Entry 7DZN (X-ray diffraction, 2.63 A resolution); this record covers chains A and D of the 5 polymer chains in the assembly.

# Chain A
Name: MHC class I antigen
Organism: Homo sapiens
UniProtKB: V6E0U6 (V6E0U6_HUMAN); residues 3-279 here correspond to UniProt positions 25-301 (UniProt number = residue number + 22)
Chain sequence (279 residues; each row starts with the number of its first residue):
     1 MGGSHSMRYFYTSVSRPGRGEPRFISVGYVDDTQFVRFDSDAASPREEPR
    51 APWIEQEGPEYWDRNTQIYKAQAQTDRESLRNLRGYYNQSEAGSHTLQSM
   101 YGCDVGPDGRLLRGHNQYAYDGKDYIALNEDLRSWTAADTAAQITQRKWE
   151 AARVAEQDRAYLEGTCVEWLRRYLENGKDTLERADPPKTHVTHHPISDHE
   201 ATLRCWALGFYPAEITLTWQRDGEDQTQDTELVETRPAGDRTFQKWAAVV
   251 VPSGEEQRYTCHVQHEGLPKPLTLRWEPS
Disordered / not traced: 1-2
Cystine bridges: Cys103-Cys166, Cys205-Cys261
Sequence notes: expression tag (1-2)
From the paper describing this entry:
  - binding site for Gag-Pol polyprotein: Tyr86, Thr145, Lys148, Trp149

# Chain D
Name: beta chain T18A TCR
Organism: Homo sapiens
Chain sequence (244 residues; each row starts with the number of its first residue; numbering starts at 0):
     0 MGDAGVIQSPRHEVTEMGQEVTLRCKPISGHNSLFWYRQTMMRGLELLIY
    50 FNNNVPIDDSGMPEDRFSAKMPNASFSTLKIQPSEPRDSAVYFCASSLGI
   100 DAIYFGEGSWLTVVEDLKNVFPPEVAVFEPSEAEISHTQKATLVCLATGF
   150 YPDHVELSWWVNGKEVHSGVCTDPQPLKEQPALNDSRYALSSRLRVSATF
   200 WQNPRNHFRCQVQFYGLSENDEWTQDRAKPVTQIVSAEAWGRAD
Disordered / not traced: 0-2
Cystine bridges: Cys24-Cys93, Cys144-Cys209

# How chain A and chain D interact
Pairs across the interface (13):
  Ala71(A) - Ile56(D)  hydrophobic
  Gln74(A) - Val54(D)
  Thr75(A) - Val54(D)
  Glu78(A) - Asn52(D)
  Glu78(A) - Asn53(D)  hydrogen bond
  Glu78(A) - Val54(D)
  Ala151(A) - Leu97(D)
  Ala152(A) - Gly98(D)
  Ala152(A) - Ile99(D)
  Arg153(A) - Ile99(D)
  Arg153(A) - Asp100(D)  salt bridge
  Glu156(A) - Ile99(D)
  Gln157(A) - Ile99(D)
Also at the interface, not in a pair above, chain D (9 interface residues in all): Pro55
The authors on this interface:
  - specific contacts: Arg153(A)-Asp100(D), Ile56(D)-Ala71(A), Leu97(D)-Ala151(A), Gly98(D)-Ala152(A)

# Summary
The chain A/chain D interface involves 9 residues from each chain, with 1 hydrogen bond and 1 salt bridge.
Polar pairs include Arg153(A)-Asp100(D) and Glu78(A)-Asn53(D). The authors report contacts between Arg153(A)
and Asp100(D), Ile56(D) and Ala71(A) and Leu97(D) and Ala151(A) among others. The paper reports a binding site
for Gag-Pol polyprotein at Tyr86(A), Thr145(A) and Lys148(A) among others.
Here chain A is MHC class I antigen and chain D is beta chain T18A TCR, both from Homo sapiens. Entry 7DZN
(Crystal Structure of the cross-restricted T18A TCR and HLAB4201 bound to HIV-1 Gag TL9 peptide) was
determined by X-ray diffraction, deposited together with 7DZM.
